5NT2 - chains C and I of the 8 polymer chains in the assembly; structure by X-ray diffraction, 4.26 A resolution (low resolution: residue-level contacts below are approximate; hydrogen-bond / salt-bridge calls are withheld).

[Chain C]
Name: Non-structural protein 1
Source organism: Influenza A virus (strain A/Puerto Rico/8/1934 H1N1)
Reference sequence: P03496 (NS1_I34A1); residue numbers follow UniProt; this construct covers 1-230
Amino-acid sequence (233 residues; numbered -2 to 230; the number before each row is that of its first residue; numbers below 1 keep their minus sign (Gly-2 is residue -2)):
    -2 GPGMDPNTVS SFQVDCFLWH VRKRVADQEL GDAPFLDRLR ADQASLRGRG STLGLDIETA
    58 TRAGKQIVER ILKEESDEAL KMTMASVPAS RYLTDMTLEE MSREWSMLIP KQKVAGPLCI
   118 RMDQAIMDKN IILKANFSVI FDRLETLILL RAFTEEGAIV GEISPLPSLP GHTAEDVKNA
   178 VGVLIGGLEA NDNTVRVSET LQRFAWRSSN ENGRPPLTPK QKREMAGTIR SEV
Disordered / not traced: -2 to 86, 202-230
Sequence notes: expression tag (-2 to 0); engineered mutation Ala38 (Arg in P03496), Ala41 (Lys in P03496), Ala187 (Trp in P03496); variant Glu101 (Asp in P03496)
UniProt features mapped onto this chain:
  - region: Val180 to Thr215 (CPSF4-binding), Ala223 to Val230 (PABPN1-binding)
  - motif: Ile137 to Leu146 (Nuclear export signal)
  - cross-link (Glycyl lysine isopeptide (Lys-Gly)): Lys20 (interchain with G-Cter in ISG15), Lys108 (interchain with G-Cter in ISG15), Lys110 (interchain with G-Cter in ISG15), Lys126 (interchain with G-Cter in ISG15), Lys217 (interchain with G-Cter in ISG15), Lys219 (interchain with G-Cter in ISG15)
  - mutagenesis: Lys20 (K20A: No of ISGylation of band I form; when associated with K-41; K-217 and K-219), Glu96 (E96A: Complete loss of inhibition of RIGI CARD ubiquitination; when associated with A-97), Glu97 (E97A: Complete loss of inhibition of RIGI CARD ubiquitination; when associated with A-96), Lys108 (K108A: No of ISGylation of band II form; when associated with K-110 and K-126), Lys110 (K110A: No of ISGylation of band II form; when associated with K-108 and K-126), Lys126 (K126A: No of ISGylation of band II form; when associated with K-108 and K-110), Lys217 (K217A: No of ISGylation of band I form; when associated with K-20; K-41 and K-219), Lys219 (K219A: No of ISGylation of band I form; when associated with K-20; K-41 and K-217)
Reported in the primary citation:
  - mutagenesis - R35A: unchanged signaling
  - mutagenesis - Y89A/L95A/S99A: unchanged signaling in response to interferon response
  - mutagenesis - R140A (Kd 24.1 uM): unchanged binding to E3 ubiquitin/ISG15 ligase TRIM25 (chain I)
  - mutagenesis - L95A/S99A (Kd 125 uM): decreased binding to E3 ubiquitin/ISG15 ligase TRIM25 (chain I)

[Chain I]
Name: E3 ubiquitin/ISG15 ligase TRIM25
Source organism: Homo sapiens
Notes: EC 6.3.2.-, 2.3.2.27
Reference sequence: Q14258 (TRI25_HUMAN); residue numbers follow UniProt; this construct covers 190-379
Amino-acid sequence (193 residues; each row starts with the number of its first residue):
   187 GPGSLSQASA DLEATLRHKL TVMYSQINGA SRALDDVRNR QQDVRMTANR KVEQLQQEYT
   247 EMKALLDASE TTSTRKIKEE EKRVNSKFDT IYQILLKKKS EIQTLKEEIE QSLTKRDEFE
   307 FLEKASKLRG ISTKPVYIPE VELNHKLIKG IHQSTIDLKN ELKQCIGRLQ ELTPSSGDPG
   367 EHDPASTHKS TRP
Disordered / not traced: 187-189, 363-379
Sequence notes: expression tag (187-189); variant Leu358 (Pro in Q14258)

[Interface between chain C and chain I]
Contacting residue pairs - 20 pairs, chain C then chain I:
  Arg88(C) - Asp229(I)
  Tyr89(C) - Asp222(I)
  Tyr89(C) - Asn225(I)
  Tyr89(C) - Asp229(I)
  Thr91(C) - Arg226(I)
  Met93(C) - Arg226(I)
  Thr94(C) - Arg226(I)
  Leu95(C) - Asp222(I)
  Leu95(C) - Val223(I)
  Leu95(C) - Arg226(I)
  Met98(C) - Asp222(I)
  Met98(C) - Arg226(I)
  Glu101(C) - Gln212(I)
  Arg118(C) - Ser211(I)
  Asn133(C) - Asp222(I)
  Asn133(C) - Arg226(I)
  Ile145(C) - Arg218(I)
  Leu146(C) - Arg218(I)
  Glu159(C) - Arg218(I)
  Ser161(C) - Arg218(I)
Other interface residues (no listed pair), chain C (15 interface residues in all): Ser99
Other interface residues (no listed pair), chain I (9 interface residues in all): Ala219

[Overview]
The interface between chain C and chain I involves 15 residues on one side and 9 on the other. UniProt lists 8
mutagenesis sites on chain C. From the paper: L95A/S99A of chain C reduce binding to E3 ubiquitin/ISG15 ligase
TRIM25 (chain I); R35A of chain C leaves signaling unchanged; 4 substitutions were tested in all.
Here chain C is Non-structural protein 1 (Influenza A virus (strain A/Puerto Rico/8/1934 H1N1)) and chain I is
E3 ubiquitin/ISG15 ligase TRIM25 (Homo sapiens). Entry 5NT2 (Complex of influenza A NS1 with TRIM25 coiled
coil domain) was determined by X-ray diffraction, deposited together with 6FLM, 6FLN and 5NT1.
